PDB entry 7L7P | X-ray diffraction, 1.58 A resolution | chain A

[Chain A]
Name: NS3/4A protease
From: Hepacivirus C
UniProtKB: A8DG50 (A8DG50_9HEPC); residues 1004-1181 here correspond to UniProt positions 1030-1207 (UniProt number = residue number + 26)
Amino-acid sequence (200 residues; each row starts with the number of its first residue):
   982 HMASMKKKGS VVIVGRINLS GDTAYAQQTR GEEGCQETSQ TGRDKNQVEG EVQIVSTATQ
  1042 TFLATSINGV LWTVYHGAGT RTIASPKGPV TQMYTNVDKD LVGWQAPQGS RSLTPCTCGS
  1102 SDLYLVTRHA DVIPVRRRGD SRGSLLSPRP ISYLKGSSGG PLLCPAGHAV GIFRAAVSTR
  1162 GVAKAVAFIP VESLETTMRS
Unresolved in the structure: 982, 1180-1181
Construct notes: expression tag (982-1003); conflict Glu1013 (Leu1039 in A8DG50), Glu1014 (Leu1040 in A8DG50), Gln1017 (Ile1043 in A8DG50), Glu1018 (Ile1044 in A8DG50), Gln1021 (Leu1047 in A8DG50), Thr1040 (Ala1066 in A8DG50), Ser1047 (Cys1073 in A8DG50), Leu1052 (Cys1078 in A8DG50), Thr1072 (Ile1098 in A8DG50), Gln1086 (Pro1112 in A8DG50), Ser1159 (Cys1185 in A8DG50); engineered mutation Ala1168 (Asp1194 in A8DG50)
Metal / ion sites: Zn2+: Cys1097, Cys1099, Cys1145, His1149
Residues lining bound ligands: CH-24 (XT4; tert-butyl [(2R,6S,12Z,13aS,14aR,16aS)-2-{[6-methoxy-3-(trifluoromethyl)quinoxalin-2-yl]oxy}-14a-{[(1-methylcyclopropyl)sulfonyl]carbamoyl}-5,16-dioxo-1,2,3,5,6,7,8,9,10,11,13a,14,14a,15,16,16a-hexadecahydrocyclopropa[e]pyrrolo[1,2-a][1,4]diazacyclopentadecin-6-yl]carbamate): Gln1041, Thr1042, Phe1043, Tyr1056, His1057, Gly1058, Val1078, Asp1081, Ile1132, Leu1135, Lys1136, Gly1137, Ser1138, Ser1139, Phe1154, Arg1155, Ala1156, Ala1157, Val1158

[Overview]
Ligands of chain A: CH-24. Cys1097, Cys1099, Cys1145 and His1149 form the Zn2+ site.
Chain A is NS3/4A protease (Hepacivirus C); the structure, Crystal structure of HCV NS3/4A D168A protease in
complex with CH-24, was determined by X-ray diffraction together with 7L7L, 7L7N and 7L7O from the same study.
